PDB entry 8IKG | electron microscopy, 3.40 A resolution | chains A and S of the 5 polymer chains in the assembly

== Chain A ==
Molecule: Guanine nucleotide-binding protein G(i) subunit alpha-1
Organism: Homo sapiens
UniProt: P63096 (GNAI1_HUMAN); numbering as in UniProt (aligned over 1-354)
Amino-acid sequence (354 residues; numbered 1 to 354; the number before each row is that of its first residue):
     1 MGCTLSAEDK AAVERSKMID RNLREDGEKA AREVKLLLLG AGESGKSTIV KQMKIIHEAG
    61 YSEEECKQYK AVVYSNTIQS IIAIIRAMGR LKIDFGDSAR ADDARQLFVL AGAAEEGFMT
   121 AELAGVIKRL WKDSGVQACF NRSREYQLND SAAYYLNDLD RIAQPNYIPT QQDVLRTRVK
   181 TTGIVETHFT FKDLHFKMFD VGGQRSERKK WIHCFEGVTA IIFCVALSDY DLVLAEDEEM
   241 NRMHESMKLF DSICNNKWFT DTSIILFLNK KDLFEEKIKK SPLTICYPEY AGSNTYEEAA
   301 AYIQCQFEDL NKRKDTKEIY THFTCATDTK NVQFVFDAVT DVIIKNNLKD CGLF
Unresolved in the structure: 1-3, 55-181, 234-240

== Chain S ==
Molecule: scFV16
Organism: Mus musculus
Notes: antibody fragment or engineered binder
Amino-acid sequence (266 residues; row label = number of the first residue in the row; note: 2 numbers in that range are skipped by the numbering (no residue carries them; nothing is unmodelled there); a row labelled like 121A-121N holds insertion residues (121A, then the next letters in order)):
     1 DVQLVESGGG LVQPGGSRKL SCSASGFAFS SFGMHWVRQA PEKGLEWVAY ISSGSGTIYY
    61 ADTVKGRFTI SRDDPKNTLF LQMTSLRSED TAMYYCVRSI YYYGSSPFDF WGQGTTLTVS
   121 S
121A-121N GGGGSGGGGSGGGG
   124 SDIVMTQATS SVPVTPGESV SISCRSSKSL LHSNGNTYLY WFLQRPGQSP QLLIYRMSNL
   184 ASGVPDRFSG SGSGTAFTLT ISRLEAEDVG VYYCMQHLEY PLTFGAGTKL ELKAAAENLY
   244 FQGHHHHHHH H
Unresolved in the structure: 1, 104, 121A-121N, 180-181, 236-254

== How chain A and chain S interact ==
Pairs across the interface (16; chain A residue first):
  Thr4(A) - His155(S)
  Ser6(A) - His155(S)  hydrogen bond
  Ser6(A) - Asn157(S)  hydrogen bond
  Ser6(A) - Tyr161(S)  hydrogen bond
  Ala7(A) - Leu221(S)
  Glu8(A) - Tyr101(S)
  Glu8(A) - Tyr161(S)
  Lys10(A) - Tyr223(S)  hydrogen bond
  Ala11(A) - Tyr50(S)
  Ala11(A) - Tyr101(S)  hydrophobic
  Glu14(A) - Ser52(S)  hydrogen bond
  Glu14(A) - Thr57(S)  hydrogen bond
  Arg15(A) - Ile100(S)
  Arg15(A) - Tyr101(S)
  Arg15(A) - Tyr102(S)
  Met18(A) - Ser53(S)  hydrogen bond
Interface residues without a listed pair, chain A (10 interface residues in all): Ala12
Interface residues without a listed pair, chain S (17 interface residues in all): Gly54, Tyr59, Pro107, Tyr163, Glu222

== Overview ==
Chain A and chain S form an interface of 10 and 17 residues respectively, with 7 hydrogen bonds. Polar pairs
include Ser6(A)-His155(S), Ser6(A)-Asn157(S) and Ser6(A)-Tyr161(S).
Chain A is Guanine nucleotide-binding protein G(i) subunit alpha-1 (Homo sapiens) and chain S is scFV16 (Mus
musculus); the structure, Cryo-EM structure of human receptor with G proteins, was determined by electron
microscopy together with 8IKH from the same study.
